Entry 4HE8 (X-ray diffraction, 3.30 A resolution); this record covers chains L and M of the 7 polymer chains in the assembly.

== Chain L ==
Molecule: NADH-quinone oxidoreductase subunit 12
From: Thermus thermophilus
Notes: EC 1.6.5.3
UniProt: Q56227 (NQO12_THET8); residues 1-606 here = UniProt positions 1-606
Amino-acid sequence (606 residues; numbered 1 to 606; the number before each row is that of its first residue):
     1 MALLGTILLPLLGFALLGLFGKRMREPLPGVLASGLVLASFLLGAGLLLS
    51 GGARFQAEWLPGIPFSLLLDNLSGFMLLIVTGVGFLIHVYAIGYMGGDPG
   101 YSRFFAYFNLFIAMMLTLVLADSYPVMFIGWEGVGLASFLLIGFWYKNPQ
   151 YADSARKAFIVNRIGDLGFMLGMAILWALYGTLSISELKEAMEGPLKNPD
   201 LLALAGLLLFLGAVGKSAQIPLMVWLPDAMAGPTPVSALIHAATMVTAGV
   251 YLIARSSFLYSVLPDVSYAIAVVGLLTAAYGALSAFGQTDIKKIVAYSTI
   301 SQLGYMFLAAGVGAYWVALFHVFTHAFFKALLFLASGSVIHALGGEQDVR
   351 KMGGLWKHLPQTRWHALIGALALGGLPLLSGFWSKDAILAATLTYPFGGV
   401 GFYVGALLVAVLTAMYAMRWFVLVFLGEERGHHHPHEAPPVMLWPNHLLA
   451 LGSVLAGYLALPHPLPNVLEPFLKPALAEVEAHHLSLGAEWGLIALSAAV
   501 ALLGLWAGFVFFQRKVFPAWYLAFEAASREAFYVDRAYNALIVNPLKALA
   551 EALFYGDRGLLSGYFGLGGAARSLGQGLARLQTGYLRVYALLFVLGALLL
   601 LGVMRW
Not modelled in the structure: 606

== Chain M ==
Molecule: NADH-quinone oxidoreductase subunit 13
From: Thermus thermophilus
Notes: EC 1.6.5.3
UniProt: Q56228 (NQO13_THET8); residues 1-469 here = UniProt positions 1-469
Amino-acid sequence (469 residues; numbered 1 to 469; the number before each row is that of its first residue):
     1 MVVLAVLLPVVFGALLLLGLPRALGVLGAGLSFLLNLYLFLTHPGGVAHA
    51 FQAPLLPGAGVYWAFGLDGLSALFFLTIALTVFLGALVARVEGRFLGLAL
   101 LMEGLLLGLFAARDLLVFYVFFEAALIPALLMLYLYGGEGRTRALYTFVL
   151 FTLVGSLPMLAAVLGARLLSGSPTFLLEDLLAHPLQEEAAFWVFLGFALA
   201 FAIKTPLFPLHAWLPPFHQENHPSGLADALGTLYKVGVFAFFRFAIPLAP
   251 EGFAQAQGLLLFLAALSALYGAWVAFAAKDFKTLLAYAGLSHMGVAALGV
   301 FSGTPEGAMGGLYLLAASGVYTGGLFLLAGRLYERTGTLEIGRYRGLAQS
   351 APGLAALALILFLAMVGLPGLSGFPGEFLTLLGAYKASPWLAALAFLSVI
   401 ASAAYALTAFQKTFWEEGGSGVKDLAGAEWGFALLSVLALLLMGVFPGYF
   451 ARGLHPLAEAFAKLLGGGA
Not modelled in the structure: 468-469

== Interface between chain L and chain M ==
Residue-residue contacts - 81 pairs, chain L then chain M:
  E58(L) with G448(M); Y449(M), hydrogen bond (side chain-backbone); R452(M), salt bridge
  W59(L) with F374(M), hydrophobic; V445(M), hydrogen bond (side chain-backbone); P447(M); G448(M); R452(M)
  L60(L) with L379(M), hydrophobic; P447(M), hydrophobic
  P61(L) with M309(M), hydrophobic; H455(M)
  I63(L) with F378(M), hydrophobic; L382(M), hydrophobic
  P125(L) with F378(M), hydrophobic
  F128(L) with P369(M); F374(M), hydrophobic
  I129(L) with P369(M), hydrophobic
  E132(L) with G367(M); L368(M); P369(M)
  L136(L) with L363(M), hydrophobic; L368(M), hydrophobic
  F139(L) with L407(M), hydrophobic; W415(M), hydrophobic
  L140(L) with L359(M), hydrophobic
  G143(L) with W415(M)
  Y146(L) with A348(M); Q349(M); W415(M); E416(M)
  K147(L) with Q349(M); W415(M)
  A152(L) with Q411(M)
  D153(L) with Q411(M), hydrogen bond
  R156(L) with T408(M), hydrogen bond; Q411(M)
  F159(L) with L363(M), hydrophobic; L368(M), hydrophobic; L407(M), hydrophobic
  I160(L) with A404(M), hydrophobic
  R163(L) with V366(M), hydrogen bond (side chain-backbone); G367(M); V399(M), hydrogen bond (side chain-backbone); S402(M); A403(M)
  L167(L) with F396(M)
  M170(L) with L381(M); F396(M), hydrophobic
  M173(L) with F378(M), hydrophobic
  I175(L) with Y385(M)
  W177(L) with E306(M), hydrogen bond; L382(M)
  A178(L) with Y385(M), hydrophobic; K386(M)
  L183(L) with F378(M), hydrophobic
  L201(L) with Y385(M)
  L546(L) with W273(M), hydrogen bond (backbone-side chain)
  L549(L) with W273(M), hydrophobic
  A550(L) with W273(M); V274(M); F276(M), hydrophobic; A277(M)
  E551(L) with A277(M)
  L553(L) with Y270(M), hydrogen bond (backbone-side chain); V274(M), hydrophobic
  F554(L) with A277(M), hydrophobic
  D557(L) with H211(M), salt bridge; Y270(M), hydrogen bond; Y287(M), hydrogen bond
  L560(L) with P209(M); H211(M)
  L561(L) with A212(M); P216(M), hydrophobic
  Y564(L) with F151(M), hydrophobic; P209(M), hydrogen bond (side chain-backbone); L210(M); A212(M), hydrophobic
  F565(L) with R143(M); T147(M)
  R572(L) with R143(M)
Also at the interface, not in a pair above, chain L (46 interface residues in all): P149, A155, I164, L171, A174
Also at the interface, not in a pair above, chain M (56 interface residues in all): F208, T283, G370, P375, A393, I400, E417, G418, G444

== Summary ==
The interface between chain L and chain M involves 46 residues on one side and 56 on the other, with 12
hydrogen bonds and 2 salt bridges. Among the polar pairs are E58(L)-R452(M), D557(L)-H211(M) and
E58(L)-Y449(M).
Here chain L is NADH-quinone oxidoreductase subunit 12 and chain M is NADH-quinone oxidoreductase subunit 13,
both from Thermus thermophilus. Entry 4HE8 (Crystal structure of the membrane domain of respiratory complex I
from Thermus thermophilus) was determined by X-ray diffraction (same publication as 4HEA).
